Entry 4CQY (X-ray diffraction, 2.05 A resolution); this record covers chains A and B of the 6 polymer chains in the assembly.

[Chain A]
Protein: Haemagglutinin HA1
Source organism: Influenza A virus (A/TURKEY/TURKEY/1/2005(H5N1))
Notes: fragment: ha1 of trypsin released ectodomain, residues 17-342
UniProtKB: Q207Z6 (Q207Z6_9INFA); aligned to UniProt positions 17-341 over residues 1-325 (the alignment contains insertions or deletions, so no single offset holds)
Sequence (327 residues; row label = number of the first residue in the row; numbers below 1 keep their minus sign (Asp-1 is residue -1)):
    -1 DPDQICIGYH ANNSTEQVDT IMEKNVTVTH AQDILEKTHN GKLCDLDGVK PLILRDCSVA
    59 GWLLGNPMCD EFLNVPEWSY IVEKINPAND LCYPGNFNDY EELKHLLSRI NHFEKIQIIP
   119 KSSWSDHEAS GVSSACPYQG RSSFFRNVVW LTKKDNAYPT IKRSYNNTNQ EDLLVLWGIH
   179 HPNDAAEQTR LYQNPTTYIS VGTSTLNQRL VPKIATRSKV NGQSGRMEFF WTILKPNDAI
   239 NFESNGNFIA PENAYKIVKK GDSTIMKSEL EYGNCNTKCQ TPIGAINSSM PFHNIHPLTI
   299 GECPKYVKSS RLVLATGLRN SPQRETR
Disordered / not traced: 323-325
Disulfides: Cys42-Cys273, Cys55-Cys67, Cys90-Cys134, Cys277-Cys301
Glycans and other covalent adducts: N-acetylglucosamine (NAG) linked to Asn11, Asn23, Asn164
Differences from the reference sequence: expression tag (-1 to 0); engineered mutation Thr150 (Ile167 in Q207Z6); conflict Arg322 (Gly339 in Q207Z6), Thr324 (Arg341 in Q207Z6)

[Chain B]
Protein: Haemagglutinin HA2
Source organism: Influenza A virus (A/TURKEY/TURKEY/1/2005(H5N1))
Notes: fragment: ha2 of trypsin released ectodomain, residues 347-512
UniProtKB: Q207Z6 (Q207Z6_9INFA); residues 1-166 here correspond to UniProt positions 347-512 (UniProt number = residue number + 346)
Sequence (166 residues; row label = number of the first residue in the row):
     1 GLFGAIAGFI EGGWQGMVDG WYGYHHSNEQ GSGYAADKES TQKAIDGVTN KVNSIIDKMN
    61 TQFEAVGREF NNLERRIENL NKKMEDGFLD VWTYNAELLV LMENERTLDF HDSNVKNLYD
   121 KVRLQLRDNA KELGNGCFEF YHRCDNECME SVRNGTYDYP QYSEEA
Disordered / not traced: 164-166
Disulfides: Cys144-Cys148

[Chain A / chain B interface]
Inter-chain disulfides: Cys4(A)-Cys137(B)
Contacting residue pairs - 115 pairs, chain A then chain B:
  Asp-1(A) with Arg143(B), salt bridge
  Pro0(A) with Glu139(B); Phe140(B); Arg143(B)
  Asp1(A) with Ser27(B); Asn28(B); Glu29(B); Glu139(B); Phe140(B), hydrogen bond (backbone-backbone); Arg143(B), salt bridge; Cys144(B), hydrogen bond (side chain-backbone)
  Gln2(A) with His26(B); Ser27(B), hydrogen bond (backbone-backbone); Cys137(B); Phe138(B); Phe140(B); Met149(B)
  Ile3(A) with Tyr24(B), hydrophobic; His25(B); Cys137(B); Phe138(B), hydrogen bond (backbone-backbone); Phe140(B), hydrophobic
  Cys4(A) with Trp14(B); Gly23(B); Tyr24(B); His25(B), hydrogen bond (backbone-backbone); Gly136(B); Cys137(B), disulfide
  Ile5(A) with Ile10(B); Trp14(B); Gly23(B); Tyr24(B), hydrophobic; Leu118(B), hydrophobic; Tyr119(B); Val122(B), hydrophobic; Gly136(B), hydrogen bond (backbone-backbone)
  Gly6(A) with Trp14(B); Tyr22(B); Gly23(B), hydrogen bond (backbone-backbone)
  Tyr7(A) with Ile6(B), hydrophobic; Ala7(B), hydrogen bond (side chain-backbone); Ile10(B), hydrogen bond (side chain-backbone); Glu11(B); Gly12(B); Gly13(B), hydrogen bond (side chain-backbone); Trp14(B), hydrogen bond (backbone-backbone); Met17(B); Trp21(B); Val115(B), hydrophobic
  His8(A) with Trp14(B); Met17(B), hydrogen bond (side chain-backbone); Gly20(B); Trp21(B), hydrogen bond (backbone-backbone)
  Ala9(A) with Gly13(B); Trp14(B), hydrogen bond (backbone-backbone); Gln15(B)
  Asn10(A) with Gln15(B)
  Asn11(A) with Gln15(B)
  Val16(A) with Asn104(B)
  Asp17(A) with Leu101(B); Asn104(B), hydrogen bond (backbone-side chain)
  Thr18(A) with Leu101(B); Glu105(B), hydrogen bond
  Ile19(A) with Glu105(B)
  Met20(A) with Glu105(B), hydrogen bond (backbone-side chain)
  Val26(A) with Leu108(B), hydrophobic
  His28(A) with Trp21(B)
  Gln30(A) with Val52(B)
  Glu99(A) with Glu69(B); Asn71(B)
  Lys102(A) with Glu69(B), salt bridge
  Pro289(A) with Ile56(B), hydrophobic
  Phe290(A) with Met59(B), hydrophobic; Gln62(B); Ala96(B), hydrophobic
  Pro295(A) with Ala65(B); Leu89(B), hydrophobic
  Leu296(A) with Ala65(B), hydrophobic; Val66(B); Gly67(B)
  Lys303(A) with Ile56(B), hydrogen bond (side chain-backbone); Met59(B); Asn60(B); Gln62(B)
  Tyr304(A) with Gln62(B), hydrogen bond (backbone-side chain); Leu89(B), hydrophobic
  Val305(A) with Gln62(B); Thr93(B)
  Lys306(A) with Asp90(B), salt bridge; Thr93(B), hydrogen bond (backbone-side chain)
  Ser307(A) with Thr93(B); Glu97(B), hydrogen bond
  Leu310(A) with Glu97(B)
  Val311(A) with Val100(B); Asn104(B), hydrogen bond (backbone-side chain)
  Leu312(A) with Ile55(B), hydrophobic; Val100(B), hydrophobic; Asn104(B)
  Ala313(A) with Asn104(B), hydrogen bond (backbone-side chain); Thr107(B)
  Thr314(A) with Trp21(B); Val48(B); Thr107(B); His111(B), hydrogen bond (backbone-side chain)
  Gly315(A) with Leu108(B); His111(B), hydrogen bond (backbone-side chain)
  Leu316(A) with Trp21(B); His111(B)
  Arg317(A) with Leu108(B)
  Ser319(A) with Gly12(B); Gly13(B), hydrogen bond (backbone-backbone)
  Pro320(A) with Gln15(B)
  Gln321(A) with Gly12(B); Gly13(B); Trp14(B)
Also at the interface, not in a pair above, chain A (49 interface residues in all): Lys22, Val24, Thr27, Ile32, Ile263, Lys265
Also at the interface, not in a pair above, chain B (65 interface residues in all): Val18, Phe70, Glu85, Asp86, Trp92, Leu98, Met102, Leu126, Val152, Arg153

[Overview]
49 residues of chain A face 65 of chain B across their interface; the contacts include 1 disulfide bond, 26
hydrogen bonds and 4 salt bridges. Polar pairs include Asp-1(A)-Arg143(B), Asp1(A)-Arg143(B) and
Lys102(A)-Glu69(B). Covalently linked N-acetylglucosamine: at Asn11(A), Asn23(A) and Asn164(A).
Here chain A is Haemagglutinin HA1 and chain B is Haemagglutinin HA2, both from Influenza A virus
(A/TURKEY/TURKEY/1/2005(H5N1)). Entry 4CQY (H5 (tyTy) Del133/Ile155Thr Mutant Haemagglutinin in Complex with
Avian Receptor Analogue LSTa) was determined by X-ray diffraction together with 4CQP, 4CQQ, 4CQR, 4CQS, 4CQU,
4CQV and 5 further entries from the same study.
